PDB entry 1M68 | X-ray diffraction, 2.30 A resolution | chain A

== Chain A ==
Protein: Hypothetical protein ycdX
From: Escherichia coli
UniProt: P75914 (YCDX_ECOLI); residue numbers follow UniProt; this construct covers 1-245
Chain sequence (245 residues; numbered 1 to 245; the number before each row is that of its first residue):
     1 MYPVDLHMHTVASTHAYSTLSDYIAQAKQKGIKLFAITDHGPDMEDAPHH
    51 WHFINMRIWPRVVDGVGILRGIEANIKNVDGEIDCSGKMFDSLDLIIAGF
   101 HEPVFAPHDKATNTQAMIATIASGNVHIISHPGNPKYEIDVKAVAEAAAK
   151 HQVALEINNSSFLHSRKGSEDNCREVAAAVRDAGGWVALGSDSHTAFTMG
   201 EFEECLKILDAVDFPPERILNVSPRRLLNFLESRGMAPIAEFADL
Unresolved in the structure: 1, 162-171
Ion coordination: Zn2+ site 1: His7, His9, Glu73, Asp192; Zn2+ site 2: His15, His40, His194; Zn2+ site 3: Glu73, His101, His131
UniProt features mapped onto this chain:
  - binding site (Zn(2+)): His7, His9, His15, His40, Glu73, His101, His131, Asp192, His194

== Summary ==
The Zn2+ site 1 is built by His7, His9, Glu73 and Asp192. His15, His40 and His194 form the Zn2+ site 2. From
UniProt: 9 Zn2+-binding residues.
Chain A is Hypothetical protein ycdX (Escherichia coli); the structure, Ycdx protein, trinuclear zinc site,
was determined by X-ray diffraction (same publication as 1M65).
